PDB entry 4RIS | X-ray diffraction, 2.30 A resolution | chains P and H of the 3 polymer chains in the assembly

# Chain P
Name: Envelope glycoprotein
Notes: fragment: HIV-1 gp120 derived peptide
UniProtKB: K7Z4Z0 (K7Z4Z0_9HIV1); residues 165-182 here correspond to UniProt positions 160-177 (UniProt number = residue number - 5)
Sequence (18 residues; each row starts with the number of its first residue):
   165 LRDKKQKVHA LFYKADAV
Unresolved in the structure: 165, 180-182
From the paper describing this entry:
  - mutagenesis - V182A (3.4-fold): increased binding to CH58-UA

# Chain H
Name: CH58-UA Fab heavy chain
Source organism: Homo sapiens
Notes: antibody fragment or engineered binder
Sequence (231 residues; row label = number of the first residue in the row; a row labelled like 82A-82C holds insertion residues (82A, then the next letters in order)):
     1 EVQLVQSGAE VKKPGESLKI SCKGSGYSFT SYWIGWVRQM PGKGLEWMGI IY
   52A P
    53 GDSDTRYSPS FQGQVTISAD KSISTAYLQW
82A-82C SSL
    83 KASDTAMYYC ARLGGRYY
100A-100I YDSSGYYYF
   101 DYWGQGTLVT VSSASTKGPS VFPLAPSSKS TSGGTAALGC LVKDYFPEPV TVSWNSGALT
   161 SGVHTFPAVL QSSGLYSLSS VVTVPSSSLG TQTYICNVNH KPSNTKVDKR VEPKSCDK
Unresolved in the structure: 216-218
Disulfide bonds: Cys-22/Cys-92, Cys-140/Cys-196

# How chain P and chain H interact
Contacting residue pairs (23):
  Lys-169(P) / Asp-100B(H)
  Lys-169(P) / Ser-100C(H)
  Lys-169(P) / Gly-100E(H)  hydrogen bond (side chain-backbone)
  Gln-170(P) / Tyr-100A(H)  hydrogen bond
  Val-172(P) / Tyr-100G(H)  hydrophobic
  His-173(P) / Tyr-100(H)
  His-173(P) / Tyr-100A(H)
  His-173(P) / Asp-100B(H)  hydrogen bond (side chain-backbone)
  His-173(P) / Tyr-100G(H)  hydrogen bond
  Ala-174(P) / Tyr-100A(H)
  Leu-175(P) / Trp-33(H)
  Phe-176(P) / Trp-33(H)  hydrogen bond (backbone-side chain)
  Phe-176(P) / Leu-95(H)  hydrophobic
  Phe-176(P) / Tyr-100G(H)  hydrophobic
  Tyr-177(P) / Tyr-99(H)
  Tyr-177(P) / Tyr-100(H)  hydrophobic
  Tyr-177(P) / Tyr-100A(H)
  Tyr-177(P) / Tyr-100G(H)
  Lys-178(P) / Trp-33(H)
  Lys-178(P) / Tyr-52(H)
  Lys-178(P) / Asp-54(H)  salt bridge
  Lys-178(P) / Asp-56(H)  salt bridge
  Lys-178(P) / Tyr-99(H)
Interface residues without a listed pair, chain P (11 interface residues in all): Arg-166, Ala-179
Interface residues without a listed pair, chain H (15 interface residues in all): Ile-50, Arg-58, Tyr-100F
Interface features reported in the paper:
  - pairs named by the authors: Lys-178(P)/Asp-54(H) (salt bridge), Asp-100B(H)/Lys-169(P)
  - epitope / paratope residues, chain P: Lys-178(P)
  - epitope / paratope residues, chain H: Asp-54(H), Asp-100B(H), Ser-100C(H), Gly-100E(H)

# In short
Chain P and chain H form an interface of 11 and 15 residues respectively, with 5 hydrogen bonds and 2 salt
bridges. Among the polar pairs are Lys-178(P)/Asp-54(H), Lys-178(P)/Asp-56(H) and Lys-169(P)/Gly-100E(H). The
authors report a salt bridge between Lys-178(P) and Asp-54(H); a contact between Asp-100B(H) and Lys-169(P).
The paper reports that V182A of chain P increases binding to CH58-UA; epitope/paratope residues Lys-178(P) and
Asp-54(H) among others.
Chain P is Envelope glycoprotein and chain H is CH58-UA Fab heavy chain (Homo sapiens); the structure,
Structural Analysis of the Unmutated Ancestor of the HIV-1 Envelope V2 Region Antibody CH58 Isolated From ...,
was determined by X-ray diffraction together with 4RIR from the same study.
